Entry 2YDP (X-ray diffraction, 1.85 A resolution); this record covers chain A.

# Chain A
Protein: Exo-1,5-alpha-L-arabinofuranobiosidase
Source organism: Gibberella zeae
Notes: EC 3.2.1.55
UniProtKB: B8ZY56 (B8ZY56_GIBZE); residues 17-381 here correspond to UniProt positions 1-365 (UniProt number = residue number - 16)
Chain sequence (367 residues; each row starts with the number of its first residue):
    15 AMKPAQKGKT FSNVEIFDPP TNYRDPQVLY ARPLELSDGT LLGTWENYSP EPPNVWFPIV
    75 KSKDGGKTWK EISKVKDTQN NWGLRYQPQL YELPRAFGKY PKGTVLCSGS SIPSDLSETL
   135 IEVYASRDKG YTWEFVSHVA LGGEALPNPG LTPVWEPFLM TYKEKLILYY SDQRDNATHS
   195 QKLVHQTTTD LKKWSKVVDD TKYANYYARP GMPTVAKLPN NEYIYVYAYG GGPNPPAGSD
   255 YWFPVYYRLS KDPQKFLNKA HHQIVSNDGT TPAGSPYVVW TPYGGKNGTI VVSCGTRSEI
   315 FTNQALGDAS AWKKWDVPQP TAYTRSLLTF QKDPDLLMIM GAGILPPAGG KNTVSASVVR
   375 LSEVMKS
Disordered / not traced: 15-19, 381
Sequence notes: expression tag (15-16); engineered mutation A242 (Glu226 in B8ZY56)
Metal / ion sites: Ca2+ site 1: D32, P33 (shared with 1 residue of chain B); Ca2+ site 2: N248 (shared with 2 residues of chain C)
Ligand contacts: alpha-L-arabinofuranose / 1,4-dideoxy-1,4-imino-L-arabinitol: L43, Y44, E60, Y62, Y100, Q101, P161, W169, E170, S185, Q187, Q195, R223, G225, M226, Y337, L359, P360

# In short
Ligands of chain A: alpha-L-arabinofuranose / 1,4-dideoxy-1,4-imino-L-arabinitol. D32 and P33 coordinate Ca2+
site 1.
Chain A is Exo-1,5-alpha-L-arabinofuranobiosidase (Gibberella zeae); the structure, Structure of the E242A
mutant of the alpha-l-arabinofuranosidase arb93a from fusarium graminearum in complex with an ..., was
determined by X-ray diffraction, deposited together with 2YDT.
